1FAV - chains A and C; structure by X-ray diffraction, 3.00 A resolution.

Chain A:
Name: HIV-1 envelope protein chimera
Source organism: Human immunodeficiency virus 1
UniProt: chimeric construct of P03069, P03377: residues 1-29 from P03069 (GCN4_YEAST) positions 252-280 (UniProt number = residue number + 251); residues 30-79 from P03377 (ENV_HV1BR) positions 546-595 (UniProt number = residue number + 516)
Amino-acid sequence (79 residues; numbered 1 to 79; the number before each row is that of its first residue):
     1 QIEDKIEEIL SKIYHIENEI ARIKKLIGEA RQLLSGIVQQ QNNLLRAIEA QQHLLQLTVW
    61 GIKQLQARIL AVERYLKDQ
Unresolved in the structure: 1
Sequence notes: engineered mutation Ile2 (Leu253 in P03069), Ile6 (Val257 in P03069), Ile9 (Leu260 in P03069), Ile13 (Asn264 in P03069), Ile16 (Leu267 in P03069), Ile20 (Val271 in P03069), Ile23 (Leu274 in P03069), Ile27 (Val278 in P03069)

Chain C:
Name: Protein (transmembrane glycoprotein)
Notes: fragment: outer peptide of gp41 of hiv-1
UniProt: P03377 (ENV_HV1BR); residues 125-154 here correspond to UniProt positions 641-670 (UniProt number = residue number + 516)
Amino-acid sequence (33 residues; each row starts with the number of its first residue):
   122 XXXNNYTSLI HSLIEESQNQ QEKNEQELLE LDK
Unresolved in the structure: 153-154
Sequence notes: conflict 3PA_122, GGL_123, 4BA_124
Modified positions: 3PA (3-cyclopentyl-propionic acid) at position 122; GGL (gamma-L-glutamic acid) at position 123; 4BA (4-[(2-carboxy-ethylamino)-methyl]-benzoic acid) at position 124
UniProt features mapped onto this chain:
  - region: Glu151 to Lys154 (MPER)
  - glycosylation: Asn126 (N-linked (GlcNAc...) asparagine)

How chain A and chain C interact:
Residue-residue contacts (19; chain A residue first):
  Arg31(A) with Leu149(C), hydrogen bond (side chain-backbone); Leu152(C)
  Ser35(A) with Leu149(C)
  Val38(A) with Gln142(C), hydrogen bond (backbone-side chain); Asn145(C); Glu146(C); Leu149(C), hydrophobic
  Gln41(A) with Gln142(C)
  Asn42(A) with Gln142(C)
  Leu45(A) with Ser138(C)
  Glu49(A) with Ile135(C); Gln139(C)
  Gln52(A) with Ile131(C)
  Gln56(A) with Thr128(C)
  Val59(A) with 3PA_122(C)
  Ile62(A) with 3PA_122(C)
  Lys63(A) with 3PA_122(C); 4BA_124(C)
  Gln66(A) with 3PA_122(C)
Also at the interface, not in a pair above, chain A (15 interface residues in all): Leu34, Ile48
Also at the interface, not in a pair above, chain C (13 interface residues in all): Leu150

Summary:
15 residues of chain A face 13 of chain C across their interface, with 2 hydrogen bonds. Polar contacts
include Arg31(A)-Leu149(C) and Val38(A)-Gln142(C).
Here chain A is HIV-1 envelope protein chimera (Human immunodeficiency virus 1) and chain C is Protein
(transmembrane glycoprotein). Entry 1FAV (The structure of an HIV-1 specific cell entry inhibitor in complex
with the HIV-1 GP41 trimeric ...) was determined by X-ray diffraction.
